7E73 - chain A; structure by X-ray diffraction, 2.28 A resolution.

# Chain A
Molecule: Mitogen-activated protein kinase 1
From: Homo sapiens
Notes: EC 2.7.11.24
UniProt: P28482 (MK01_HUMAN); residues 1-360 here = UniProt positions 1-360
Chain sequence (363 residues; numbered -2 to 360; the number before each row is that of its first residue; numbers below 1 keep their minus sign (Gly-2 is residue -2)):
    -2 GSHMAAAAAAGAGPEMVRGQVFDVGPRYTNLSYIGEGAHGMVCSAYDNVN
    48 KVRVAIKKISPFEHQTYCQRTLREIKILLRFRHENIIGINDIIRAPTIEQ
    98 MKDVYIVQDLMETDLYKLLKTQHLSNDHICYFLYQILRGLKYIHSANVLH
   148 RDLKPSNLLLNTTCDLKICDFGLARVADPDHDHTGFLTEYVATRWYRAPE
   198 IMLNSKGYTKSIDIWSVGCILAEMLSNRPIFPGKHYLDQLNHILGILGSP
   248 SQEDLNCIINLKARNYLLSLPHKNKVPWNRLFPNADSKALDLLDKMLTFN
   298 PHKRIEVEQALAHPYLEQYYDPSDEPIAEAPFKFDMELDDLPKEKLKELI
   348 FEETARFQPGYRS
Unresolved in the structure: -2 to 10, 358-360
Construct notes: expression tag (-2 to 0); engineered mutation His36 (Tyr in P28482)
Curated features (UniProtKB/Swiss-Prot):
  - DNA-binding region: Lys259 to Arg277
  - motif: Thr185 to Tyr187 (TXY), Asp318 to Glu322 (Cytoplasmic retention motif), Ala327 to Met333 (Nuclear translocation motif)
  - active site: Asp149 (Proton acceptor)
  - binding site (ATP): Ile31 to Ala35, Gly37 to Val39, Lys54
  - modified residue: Ala2 (N-acetylalanine), Ser29 (Phosphoserine), Thr185 (Phosphothreonine), Tyr187 (Phosphotyrosine), Thr190 (Phosphothreonine), Ser246 (Phosphoserine), Ser248 (Phosphoserine), Ser284 (Phosphoserine)
  - natural variant: Ile74 (I74N: In NS13), His80 (H80Y: In NS13), Ala174 (A174V: In NS13), Asp318 (D318G: In NS13; D318N: In NS13), Glu322 (E322Q: In NS13), Pro323 (P323R: In NS13)
  - mutagenesis: Lys54 (K54R: Does not inhibit interaction with MAP2K1), Pro176 to Asp179 (Inhibits homodimerization and interaction with TPR), Thr185 (T185A: Inhibits interaction with TPR; when associated with A-187), Tyr187 (Y187A: Inhibits interaction with TPR; when associated with A-185), Leu234 (L234A: Inhibits interaction with TPR), Asp318 (D318A: Loss of dephosphorylation by PTPRJ; D318N: Inhibits interaction with MAP2K1 but not with TPR; when associated with N-321), Asp321 (D321N: Inhibits interaction with MAP2K1 but not with TPR; when associated with N-318)
Reported in the primary citation:
  - conformationally variable residues (side-chain flip): His36, Tyr64
  - mutagenesis - Y36H: decreased binding to Vertex-11e (proposed by the authors, not directly observed)
  - mutagenesis - Y36H: decreased binding to SCH772984 (proposed by the authors, not directly observed)

# Overview
Curated annotation (UniProt) lists active-site residue Asp149, 9 ATP-binding residues and 10 mutagenesis
sites. From the paper: Y36H reduces binding to Vertex-11e; conformational variability at His36 and Tyr64.
Chain A is Mitogen-activated protein kinase 1 (Homo sapiens); the structure, Crystal structure of human ERK2
mutant (Y36H), was determined by X-ray diffraction together with 7E75 from the same study.
